Entry 8PVV (electron microscopy, 2.81 A resolution); this record covers chains A and S of the 4 polymer chains in the assembly.

Chain A:
Molecule: Piwi protein
Organism: Archaeoglobus fulgidus
Reference sequence: A0A101DYI0 (A0A101DYI0_ARCFL); numbering as in UniProt (aligned over 1-427)
Amino-acid sequence (427 residues; row label = number of the first residue in the row):
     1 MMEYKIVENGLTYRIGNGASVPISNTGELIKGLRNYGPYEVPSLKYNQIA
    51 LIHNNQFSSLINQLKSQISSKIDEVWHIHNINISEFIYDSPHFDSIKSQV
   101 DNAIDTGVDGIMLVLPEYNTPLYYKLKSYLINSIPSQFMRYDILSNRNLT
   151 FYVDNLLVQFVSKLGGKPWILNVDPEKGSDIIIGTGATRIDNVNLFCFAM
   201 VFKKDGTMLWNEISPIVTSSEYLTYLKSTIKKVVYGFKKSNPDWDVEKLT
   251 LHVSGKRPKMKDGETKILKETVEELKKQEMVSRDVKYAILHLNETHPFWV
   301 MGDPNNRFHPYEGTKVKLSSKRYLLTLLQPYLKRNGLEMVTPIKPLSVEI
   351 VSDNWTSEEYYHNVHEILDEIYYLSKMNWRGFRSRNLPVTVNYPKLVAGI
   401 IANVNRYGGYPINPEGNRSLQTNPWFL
Bound ions: Mg2+: Leu-427 (shared with 2 residues of chain R)

Chain S:
Molecule: 51-nt DNA strand
Sequence (51 nucleotides; row label = number of the first residue in the row):
     1 GCCGCGCCGGTGGCGTTTTTCCATAGGCTCCGCCCTCCTGCCAGAGTTCG
    51 C
Disordered / not traced: 1-14, 40-51

Interface between chain A and chain S:
Residue-residue contacts - 30 pairs, chain A then chain S:
  Ile-30(A) / DT39(S)  base contact
  Tyr-118(A) / DC33(S)  hydrogen bond to the phosphate
  Arg-147(A) / DC37(S)  base contact
  Arg-147(A) / DC38(S)  base contact
  Phe-151(A) / DC38(S)  sugar contact
  Phe-151(A) / DT39(S)  base contact
  Asp-154(A) / DT39(S)  hydrogen bond to the base
  Asn-155(A) / DT39(S)  hydrogen bond to the base
  Ala-187(A) / DC30(S)  sugar contact
  Thr-188(A) / DC30(S)  phosphate contact
  Thr-188(A) / DC31(S)  phosphate contact
  Arg-189(A) / DT29(S)  hydrogen bond to the base
  Arg-189(A) / DC30(S)  hydrogen bond to the sugar
  Arg-189(A) / DC31(S)  sugar contact
  Gly-255(A) / DT29(S)  sugar contact
  Gly-255(A) / DC30(S)  phosphate contact
  Lys-256(A) / DT29(S)  phosphate contact
  His-291(A) / DT29(S)  salt bridge to the phosphate
  Asn-293(A) / DC28(S)  hydrogen bond to the phosphate
  Asn-293(A) / DT29(S)  phosphate contact
  Thr-295(A) / DC28(S)  sugar contact
  Thr-295(A) / DT29(S)  phosphate contact
  Pro-297(A) / DC28(S)  phosphate contact
  Arg-322(A) / DC28(S)  salt bridge to the phosphate
  Lys-333(A) / DC38(S)  salt bridge to the phosphate
  Lys-333(A) / DT39(S)  phosphate contact
  Arg-334(A) / DT39(S)  hydrogen bond to the phosphate
  Arg-383(A) / DT39(S)  salt bridge to the phosphate
  Lys-395(A) / DC30(S)  salt bridge to the phosphate
  Lys-395(A) / DC31(S)  phosphate contact
Other interface residues (no listed pair), chain A (28 interface residues in all): Thr-26, Gly-27, Thr-150, Arg-257, His-296, Tyr-331, Phe-382, Asn-403
Other interface residues (no listed pair), chain S (9 interface residues in all): DG32

Summary:
28 residues of chain A face 9 of chain S across their interface, with 7 hydrogen bonds and 5 salt bridges.
Among the polar pairs are Asp-154(A)/DT39(S), Asn-155(A)/DT39(S) and Arg-189(A)/DT29(S).
Chain A is Piwi protein (Archaeoglobus fulgidus) and chain S is a 51-nt DNA strand; the structure,
Archaeoglobus fulgidus AfAgo complex with AfAgo-N protein (fAfAgo) bound with 30 nt RNA guide and 51 ..., was
determined by electron microscopy, deposited together with 8OK9, 8OLD, 8OLJ and 8QG0.
